4AQ9 - chains A and E of the 5 polymer chains in the assembly; structure by electron microscopy, 6.20 A resolution (low resolution: residue-level contacts below are approximate; hydrogen-bond / salt-bridge calls are withheld).

# Chain A
Protein: Acetylcholine receptor subunit alpha
Organism: Torpedo marmorata
Reference sequence: P02711 (ACHA_TORMA); residues -23 to 437 here correspond to UniProt positions 1-461 (UniProt number = residue number + 24)
Chain sequence (461 residues; each row starts with the number of its first residue; numbers below 1 keep their minus sign (Met-23 is residue -23)):
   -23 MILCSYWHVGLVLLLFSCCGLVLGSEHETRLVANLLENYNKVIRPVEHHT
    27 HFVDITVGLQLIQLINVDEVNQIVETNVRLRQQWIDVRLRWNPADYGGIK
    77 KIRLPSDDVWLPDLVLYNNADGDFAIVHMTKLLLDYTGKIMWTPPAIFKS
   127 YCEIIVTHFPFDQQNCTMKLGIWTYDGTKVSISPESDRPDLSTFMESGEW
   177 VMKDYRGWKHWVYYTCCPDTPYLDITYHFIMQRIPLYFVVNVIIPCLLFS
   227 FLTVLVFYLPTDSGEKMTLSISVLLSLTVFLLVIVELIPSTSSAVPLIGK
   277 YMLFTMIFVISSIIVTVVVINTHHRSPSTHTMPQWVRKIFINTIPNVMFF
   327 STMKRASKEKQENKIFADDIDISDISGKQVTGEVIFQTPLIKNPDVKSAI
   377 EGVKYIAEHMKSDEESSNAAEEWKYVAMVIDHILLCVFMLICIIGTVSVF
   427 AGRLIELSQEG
Not modelled in the structure: -23 to 0, 307-373
Disulfide bonds: Cys128-Cys142, Cys192-Cys193
Swiss-Prot annotation at these positions:
  - glycosylation: Asn141 (N-linked (GlcNAc...) asparagine)
From the paper describing this entry:
  - disease-associated variants - V285I: decreased signaling (citing earlier work)

# Chain E
Protein: Acetylcholine receptor gamma subunit
Organism: Torpedo marmorata
Reference sequence: Q6S3H9 (Q6S3H9_TORMA); residues 1-488 here correspond to UniProt positions 18-505 (UniProt number = residue number + 17)
Chain sequence (488 residues; numbered 1 to 488; the number before each row is that of its first residue):
     1 NEEGRLIEKLLGDYDKRIKPAKTLDHVIDVTLKLTLTNLISLNEKEEALT
    51 TNVWIEIQWNDYRLSWNTSEYEGIDLVRIPSELLWLPDVVLENNVDGQFE
   101 VAYYANVLVYNDGSMYWLPPAIYRSTCPIAVTYFPFDWQNCSLVFRSQTY
   151 NAHEVNLQLSAEEGEVVEWIHIDPEDFTENGEWTIRHRPAKKNYNWQLTK
   201 DDIDFQEIIFFLIIQRKPLFYIINIIAPCVLISSLVVLVYFLPAQAGGQK
   251 CTLSISVLLAQTIFLFLIAQKVPETSLNVPLIGKYLIFVMFVSLVIVTNC
   301 VIVLNVSLRTPNTHSLSEKIKHLFLEFLPKYLGMHLEPSEETPEKPQPRR
   351 RSSFGIMIKAEEYILKKPRSELMFEEQKDRHGLKRVNKMTSDIDIGTTVD
   401 LYKDLANFAPEIKSCVEACNFIAKSTKEQNDSGSENENWVLIGKVIDKAC
   451 FWIALLLFSLGTLAIFLTGHLNQVPEFPFPGDPRKYVP
Not modelled in the structure: 165-171, 315-413, 478-488
Disulfide bonds: Cys127-Cys141

# Interface between chain A and chain E
Pairs across the interface (34; chain A residue first):
  Asp99(A) with Val101(E)
  Tyr127(A) with Asn38(E)
  Trp149(A) with Pro119(E); Pro120(E)
  Thr150(A) with Arg78(E)
  Tyr151(A) with Arg78(E); Asn106(E)
  Asp152(A) with Arg78(E)
  Lys155(A) with Leu76(E); Arg78(E)
  Met243(A) with Gln249(E)
  Thr244(A) with Leu253(E)
  Ile247(A) with Leu253(E); Ser256(E)
  Leu251(A) with Ser256(E); Val257(E); Ala260(E); Phe264(E)
  Val255(A) with Phe264(E)
  Leu258(A) with Phe264(E)
  Glu262(A) with Lys271(E)
  Val293(A) with Leu238(E)
  Asn297(A) with Gln245(E)
  His300(A) with Leu242(E); Gln245(E); Leu253(E)
  Arg301(A) with Gln245(E)
  Ser302(A) with Gln245(E)
  Pro303(A) with Gln245(E)
  Val379(A) with Asn420(E); Lys424(E)
  Ile382(A) with Lys424(E)
  Ala383(A) with Lys427(E)
  Met386(A) with Lys427(E)
Other interface residues (no listed pair), chain A (29 interface residues in all): Arg20, Gln48, Ile130, Thr254, Ile376
Other interface residues (no listed pair), chain E (28 interface residues in all): Ala105, Thr178, Glu179, Ser234, Lys250, Thr252, Leu267, Val416

# Overview
The interface between chain A and chain E involves 29 residues on one side and 28 on the other. From the
paper: V285I of chain A reduces signaling.
Here chain A is Acetylcholine receptor subunit alpha and chain E is Acetylcholine receptor gamma subunit, both
from Torpedo marmorata. Entry 4AQ9 (Gating movement in acetylcholine receptor analysed by time- resolved
electron cryo-microscopy (open class)) was determined by electron microscopy (same publication as 4AQ5).
